Entry 3TUE (X-ray diffraction, 3.00 A resolution); this record covers chains A and B of the 5 polymer chains in the assembly.

[Chain A (and B)]
Protein: Tryparedoxin peroxidase
Organism: Leishmania major
Notes: EC 1.11.1.15; chain B of this document is another copy of the same molecule, construct and numbering; everything in this record applies to it too
UniProtKB: Q4QF76 (Q4QF76_LEIMA); residues 1-199 here = UniProt positions 1-199
Amino-acid sequence (219 residues; each row starts with the number of its first residue; numbers below 1 keep their minus sign (Met-19 is residue -19)):
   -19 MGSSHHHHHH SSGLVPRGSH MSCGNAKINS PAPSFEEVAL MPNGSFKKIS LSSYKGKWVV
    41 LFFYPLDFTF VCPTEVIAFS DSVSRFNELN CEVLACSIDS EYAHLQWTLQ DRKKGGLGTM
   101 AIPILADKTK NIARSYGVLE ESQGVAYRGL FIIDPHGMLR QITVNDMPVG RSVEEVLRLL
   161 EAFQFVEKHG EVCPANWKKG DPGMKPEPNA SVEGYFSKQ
Disordered / not traced: -19 to 3, 170-199 (chain B: -19 to 4, 169-199)
Construct notes: expression tag (-19 to 0); conflict Ile104 (Met in Q4QF76), Asn111 (Ser in Q4QF76), Asp181 (Ala in Q4QF76), Gly183 (Thr in Q4QF76)
From the paper describing this entry:
  - catalytic residues: Cys52
  - conformationally variable residues (loop rearrangement, order/disorder transition): Thr49 to Thr54, Cys173

[Interface between chain A and chain B]
Pairs across the interface (42; chain A residue first):
  Ile8(A) - Tyr127(B)  hydrogen bond (backbone-side chain)
  Ile8(A) - Val144(B)  hydrophobic
  Ile8(A) - Asp146(B)
  Asn9(A) - Tyr127(B)  hydrogen bond
  Asn9(A) - Asp146(B)  hydrogen bond
  Tyr127(A) - Ile8(B)
  Tyr127(A) - Asn9(B)  hydrogen bond
  Arg140(A) - Asp146(B)  salt bridge
  Gln141(A) - Val144(B)
  Gln141(A) - Asn145(B)
  Ile142(A) - Ile142(B)
  Ile142(A) - Thr143(B)
  Ile142(A) - Val144(B)  hydrogen bond (backbone-backbone)
  Thr143(A) - Ile142(B)
  Val144(A) - Ile8(B)  hydrophobic
  Val144(A) - Gln141(B)
  Val144(A) - Ile142(B)  hydrogen bond (backbone-backbone)
  Asn145(A) - Gln141(B)
  Asn145(A) - Leu159(B)
  Asp146(A) - Ile8(B)
  Asp146(A) - Asn9(B)  hydrogen bond
  Asp146(A) - Arg140(B)  salt bridge
  Asp146(A) - Phe163(B)
  Pro148(A) - Val166(B)  hydrophobic
  Val149(A) - Leu159(B)  hydrophobic
  Val149(A) - Ala162(B)  hydrophobic
  Val149(A) - Phe163(B)  hydrophobic
  Gly150(A) - Arg158(B)  hydrogen bond (backbone-side chain)
  Arg151(A) - Arg158(B)
  Ser152(A) - Glu155(B)
  Ser152(A) - Arg158(B)
  Glu155(A) - Ser152(B)
  Glu155(A) - Glu155(B)
  Arg158(A) - Gly150(B)  hydrogen bond (side chain-backbone)
  Arg158(A) - Arg151(B)
  Arg158(A) - Ser152(B)
  Leu159(A) - Asn145(B)
  Leu159(A) - Val149(B)  hydrophobic
  Ala162(A) - Val149(B)  hydrophobic
  Phe163(A) - Asp146(B)
  Phe163(A) - Val149(B)
  Val166(A) - Pro148(B)  hydrophobic

[In short]
The chain A/chain B interface involves 21 residues from each chain; the contacts include 9 hydrogen bonds and
2 salt bridges. Polar pairs include Arg140(A)-Asp146(B), Ile8(A)-Tyr127(B) and Asn9(A)-Tyr127(B). The paper
reports the catalytic residue Cys52(A); conformational variability at Thr49(A) and Cys173(A).
Both chains are Tryparedoxin peroxidase (Leishmania major). Entry 3TUE (The structure of tryparedoxin
peroxidase I from Leishmania major) was determined by X-ray diffraction, deposited together with 3S9F.
